PDB entry 8C1Z | electron microscopy, 3.80 A resolution | chains A and B of the 4 polymer chains in the assembly

== Chain A (and B) ==
Molecule: 5-hydroxytryptamine receptor 3A
Source organism: Mus musculus
Notes: chain B of this document is another copy of the same molecule, construct and numbering; everything in this record applies to it too
UniProt: P23979 (5HT3A_MOUSE); the construct has insertions or renumbered stretches relative to UniProt, so the offset changes along the chain: 6-276 = UniProt 32-302; 278-462 = UniProt 303-487
Sequence (538 residues; row label = number of the first residue in the row; numbers below 1 keep their minus sign (Met-75 is residue -75)):
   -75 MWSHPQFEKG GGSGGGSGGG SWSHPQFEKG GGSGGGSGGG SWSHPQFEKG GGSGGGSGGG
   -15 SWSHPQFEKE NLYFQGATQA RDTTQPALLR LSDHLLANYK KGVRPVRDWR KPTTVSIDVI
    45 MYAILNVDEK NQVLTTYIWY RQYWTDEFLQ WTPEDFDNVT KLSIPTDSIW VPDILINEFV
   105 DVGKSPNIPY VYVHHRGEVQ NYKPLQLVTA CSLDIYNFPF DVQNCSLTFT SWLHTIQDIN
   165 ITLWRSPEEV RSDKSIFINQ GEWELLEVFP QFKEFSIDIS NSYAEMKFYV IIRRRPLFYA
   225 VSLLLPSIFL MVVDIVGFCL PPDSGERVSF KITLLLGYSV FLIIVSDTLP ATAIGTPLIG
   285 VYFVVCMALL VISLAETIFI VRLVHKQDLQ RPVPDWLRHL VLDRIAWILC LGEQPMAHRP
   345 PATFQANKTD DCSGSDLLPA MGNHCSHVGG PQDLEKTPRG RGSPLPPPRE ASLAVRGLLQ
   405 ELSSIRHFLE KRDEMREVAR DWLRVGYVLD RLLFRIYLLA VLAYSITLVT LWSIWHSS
Unresolved in the structure: -75 to 7, 334-420 (chain B: -75 to 8, 334-420)
Construct notes: initiating methionine (-75); expression tag (-74 to 5); insertion (277); conflict Ser461 (Tyr486 in P23979)
Disulfide bonds: Cys135-Cys149
Reported in the primary citation:
  - post-translational modification sites: Asn82, Asn148, Asn164

== Chain A / chain B interface ==
Contacting residue pairs (80; chain A residue first):
  Leu12(A) - Val27(B)  hydrophobic
  Leu12(A) - Arg28(B)
  Leu12(A) - Val30(B)
  Leu13(A) - Phe72(B)  hydrophobic
  Ser16(A) - Val27(B)
  Tyr46(A) - Asn101(B)
  Tyr46(A) - Glu102(B)
  Tyr46(A) - Val104(B)  hydrophobic
  Tyr46(A) - Ala134(B)  hydrophobic
  Leu49(A) - Asn55(B)
  Leu49(A) - Val104(B)
  Tyr61(A) - Phe103(B)  hydrogen bond (side chain-backbone)
  Tyr61(A) - Val104(B)  hydrophobic
  Trp63(A) - Trp156(B)  hydrophobic
  Asp81(A) - Trp33(B)  hydrogen bond
  Asp81(A) - Arg34(B)  salt bridge
  Asn82(A) - Trp33(B)
  Val83(A) - Trp33(B)  hydrophobic
  Ser87(A) - His158(B)  hydrogen bond
  Lys108(A) - Phe103(B)
  Lys108(A) - Asp105(B)
  Lys108(A) - Val106(B)
  Ser109(A) - Phe103(B)
  Pro110(A) - Leu99(B)  hydrophobic
  Pro110(A) - Phe103(B)
  Ile112(A) - Asp97(B)
  Ile112(A) - Trp156(B)  hydrophobic
  Ile112(A) - Leu157(B)  hydrophobic
  Tyr114(A) - Gly26(B)
  Tyr114(A) - Trp94(B)  hydrogen bond
  Tyr114(A) - Val95(B)
  Tyr114(A) - His158(B)
  Tyr116(A) - Leu157(B)  hydrophobic
  Tyr116(A) - Asp162(B)
  Tyr126(A) - Trp156(B)  hydrophobic
  Tyr126(A) - Leu157(B)  hydrophobic
  Lys127(A) - Trp156(B)
  Pro128(A) - Trp156(B)  hydrophobic
  Gln130(A) - Val104(B)
  Gln130(A) - Asp105(B)  hydrogen bond
  Ile182(A) - Ala134(B)  hydrophobic
  Gln184(A) - Gln56(B)
  Gln184(A) - Ser136(B)
  Gln184(A) - Thr276(B)
  Gln184(A) - Ala277(B)
  Gln184(A) - Ile278(B)
  Gly185(A) - Gln56(B)
  Gly185(A) - Ala277(B)
  Glu186(A) - Lys54(B)
  Arg219(A) - Ala277(B)
  Phe222(A) - Lys54(B)
  Phe222(A) - Ala275(B)
  Phe222(A) - Ala277(B)
  Val225(A) - Ser270(B)
  Val225(A) - Thr280(B)
  Leu229(A) - Val288(B)  hydrophobic
  Pro230(A) - Ser270(B)
  Phe233(A) - Leu259(B)  hydrophobic
  Phe233(A) - Ser263(B)
  Phe233(A) - Met291(B)  hydrophobic
  Phe233(A) - Val295(B)  hydrophobic
  Val236(A) - Val295(B)  hydrophobic
  Val237(A) - Leu259(B)  hydrophobic
  Val240(A) - Val295(B)  hydrophobic
  Val240(A) - Leu298(B)  hydrophobic
  Cys243(A) - Arg306(B)  hydrogen bond
  Leu244(A) - Ile302(B)
  Leu244(A) - Val305(B)  hydrophobic
  Leu244(A) - Arg306(B)
  Pro245(A) - Ile256(B)  hydrophobic
  Glu250(A) - Val252(B)
  Glu250(A) - Ile256(B)
  Phe254(A) - Ile256(B)  hydrophobic
  Phe254(A) - Leu260(B)  hydrophobic
  Thr257(A) - Leu260(B)
  Gly261(A) - Ile267(B)
  Phe265(A) - Ile267(B)  hydrophobic
  Ile268(A) - Ile268(B)  hydrophobic
  Ile268(A) - Asp271(B)
  Thr272(A) - Asp271(B)  hydrogen bond
Interface residues without a listed pair, chain A (52 interface residues in all): Pro10, Ala11, Asp17, Pro89, Leu221, Leu234, Leu258, Val264
Interface residues without a listed pair, chain B (53 interface residues in all): Lys24, Arg31, Leu137, Thr159, Val264, Leu266

== Overview ==
52 residues of chain A and 53 residues of chain B are in contact, with 7 hydrogen bonds and 1 salt bridge.
Polar pairs include Asp81(A)-Arg34(B), Tyr61(A)-Phe103(B) and Asp81(A)-Trp33(B). From the paper: modification
sites Asn82(A), Asn148(A) and Asn164(A).
Chain A and chain B are both 5-hydroxytryptamine receptor 3A (Mus musculus); the structure, Tetrameric 5-HT3aR
in Salipro (apo state, symmetric), was determined by electron microscopy, deposited together with 8C1W, 8C20
and 8C21.
